PDB entry 5KOA | X-ray diffraction, 2.67 A resolution | chains B and D of the 3 polymer chains in the assembly

# Chain B
Molecule: Cell division protein ZapD
Organism: Escherichia coli O45:K1 (strain S88 / ExPEC)
UniProtKB: B7MAM4 (ZAPD_ECO45); numbering as in UniProt (aligned over 2-247)
Sequence (246 residues; row label = number of the first residue in the row):
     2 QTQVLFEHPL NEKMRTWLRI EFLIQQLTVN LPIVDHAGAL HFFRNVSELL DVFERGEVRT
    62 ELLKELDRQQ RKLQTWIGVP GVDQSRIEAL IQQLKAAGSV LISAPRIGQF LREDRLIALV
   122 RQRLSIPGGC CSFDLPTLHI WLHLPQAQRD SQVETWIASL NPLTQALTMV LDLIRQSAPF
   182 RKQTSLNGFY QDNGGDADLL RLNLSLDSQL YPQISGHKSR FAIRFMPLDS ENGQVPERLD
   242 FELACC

# Chain D
Molecule: C-terminal tail of FtsZ
Sequence (12 residues; each row starts with the number of its first residue):
   370 DYLDIPAFLR KQ

# Interface between chain B and chain D
Contacting residue pairs - 17 pairs, chain B then chain D:
  Trp-77(B) / Asp-373(D)
  Trp-77(B) / Ile-374(D)  hydrophobic
  Trp-77(B) / Pro-375(D)
  Trp-77(B) / Leu-378(D)
  Pro-81(B) / Tyr-371(D)
  Gly-82(B) / Tyr-371(D)
  Gly-82(B) / Ile-374(D)
  Gly-82(B) / Lys-380(D)
  Val-83(B) / Ile-374(D)  hydrophobic
  Val-83(B) / Leu-378(D)
  Asp-84(B) / Leu-378(D)  hydrogen bond (backbone-backbone)
  Asp-84(B) / Lys-380(D)
  Asp-84(B) / Gln-381(D)
  Leu-174(B) / Phe-377(D)  hydrophobic
  Gln-177(B) / Pro-375(D)
  Gln-177(B) / Phe-377(D)
  Ser-178(B) / Pro-375(D)
Also at the interface, not in a pair above, chain B (12 interface residues in all): Leu-74, Val-80, Arg-87, Ile-88
Also at the interface, not in a pair above, chain D (10 interface residues in all): Asp-370, Arg-379

# Overview
12 residues of chain B and 10 residues of chain D are in contact; the contacts include 1 hydrogen bond. Its
one hydrogen bond, Asp-84(B)/Leu-378(D), is backbone to backbone.
Chain B is Cell division protein ZapD (Escherichia coli O45:K1 (strain S88 / ExPEC)) and chain D is C-terminal
tail of FtsZ; the structure, Structure of Escherichia coli ZapD bound to the C-terminal tail of FtsZ, was
determined by X-ray diffraction.
